Entry 2FTE (electron microscopy, 12.00 A resolution (very low resolution: no residue pairs are listed; an interface is given only as per-side residue counts)); this record covers chains E and F of the 7 polymer chains in the assembly.

== Chain E (and F) ==
Molecule: major capsid protein
Organism: Enterobacteria phage HK97
Notes: chain F of this document is another copy of the same molecule, construct and numbering; everything in this record applies to it too
UniProt: P49861 (COAT_BPHK7); numbering as in UniProt (aligned over 104-385)
Chain sequence (282 residues; row label = number of the first residue in the row):
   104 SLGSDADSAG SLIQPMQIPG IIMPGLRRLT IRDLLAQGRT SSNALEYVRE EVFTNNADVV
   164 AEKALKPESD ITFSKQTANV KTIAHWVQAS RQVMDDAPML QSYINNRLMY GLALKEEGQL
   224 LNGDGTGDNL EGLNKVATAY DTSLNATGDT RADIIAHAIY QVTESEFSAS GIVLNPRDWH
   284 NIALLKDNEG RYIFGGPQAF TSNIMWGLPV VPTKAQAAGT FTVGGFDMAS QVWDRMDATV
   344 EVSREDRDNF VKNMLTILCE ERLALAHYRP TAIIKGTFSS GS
Unresolved in the structure: 384-385 (chain F: 104-119, 384-385)
Curated features (UniProtKB/Swiss-Prot):
  - cross-link: Lys-169 (Isoaspartyl lysine isopeptide (Lys-Asn) (interchain with N-356)), Asn-356 (Isoaspartyl lysine isopeptide (Asn-Lys) (interchain with K-169))
  - mutagenesis: Lys-169 (K169Y: Loss of ability to form cross-links between subunits), Asn-356 (N356D: Loss of cleavage and cross-linking), Cys-362 (C362S: No loss in the ability to form cross-links)

== Chain E / chain F interface ==
At this resolution (12 A) residue pairs are not listed: 24 residues of chain E and 24 of chain F lie at the interface.

== Overview ==
The chain E/chain F interface involves 24 residues from each chain. Curated annotation (UniProt) lists 3
mutagenesis sites on chain E.
Chain E and chain F are both major capsid protein (Enterobacteria phage HK97); the structure, Bacteriophage
HK97 Expansion Intermediate IV, was determined by electron microscopy (same publication as 2FRP, 2FS3, 2FSY
and 2FT1).
